1W1I - chains A and B of the 4 polymer chains in the assembly; structure by X-ray diffraction, 3.03 A resolution.

[Chain A (and B)]
Protein: Dipeptidyl peptidase IV
Organism: Homo sapiens
Notes: EC 3.4.14.5; fragment: extracellular domain 39 - 766; chain B of this document is another copy of the same molecule, construct and numbering; everything in this record applies to it too
Reference sequence: P27487 (DPP4_HUMAN); residues 39-766 here = UniProt positions 39-766
Sequence (728 residues; each row starts with the number of its first residue):
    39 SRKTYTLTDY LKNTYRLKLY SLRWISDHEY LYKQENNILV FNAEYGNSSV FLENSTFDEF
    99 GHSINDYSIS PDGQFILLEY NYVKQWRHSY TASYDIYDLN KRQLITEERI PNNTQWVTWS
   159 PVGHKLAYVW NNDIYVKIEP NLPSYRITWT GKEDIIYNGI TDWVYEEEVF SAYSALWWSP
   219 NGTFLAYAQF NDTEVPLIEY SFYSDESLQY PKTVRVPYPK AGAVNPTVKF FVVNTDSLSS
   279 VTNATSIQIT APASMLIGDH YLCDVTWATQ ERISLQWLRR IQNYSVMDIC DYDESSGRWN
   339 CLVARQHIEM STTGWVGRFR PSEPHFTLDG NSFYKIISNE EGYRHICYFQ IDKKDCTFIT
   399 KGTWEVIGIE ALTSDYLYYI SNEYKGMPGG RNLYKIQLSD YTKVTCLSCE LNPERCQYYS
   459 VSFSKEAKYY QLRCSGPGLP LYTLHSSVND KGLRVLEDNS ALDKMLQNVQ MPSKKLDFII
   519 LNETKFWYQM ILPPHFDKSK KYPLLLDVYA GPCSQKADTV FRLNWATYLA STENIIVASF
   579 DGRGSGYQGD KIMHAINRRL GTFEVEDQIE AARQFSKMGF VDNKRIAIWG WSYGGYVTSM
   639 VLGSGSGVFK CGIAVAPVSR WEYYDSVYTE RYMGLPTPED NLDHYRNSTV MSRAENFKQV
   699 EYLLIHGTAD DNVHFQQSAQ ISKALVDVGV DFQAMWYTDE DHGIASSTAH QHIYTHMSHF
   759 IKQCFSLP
Swiss-Prot annotation at these positions:
  - active site (Charge relay system): Ser630, Asp708, His740
  - glycosylation (N-linked (GlcNAc...) asparagine): Asn85, Asn92, Asn150, Asn219, Asn229, Asn281, Asn321, Asn520, Asn685
  - mutagenesis: Asn85 (N85A: Does not inhibit dipeptidyl peptidase activity, interaction with ADA and homodimer formation), Asn92 (N92A: Does not inhibit dipeptidyl peptidase activity, interaction with ADA and homodimer formation), Asn150 (N150A: Does not inhibit dipeptidyl peptidase activity, interaction with ADA and homodimer formation), Glu205 (E205K: Inhibits dipeptidyl peptidase activity), Glu206 (E206L: Inhibits dipeptidyl peptidase activity), Asn219 (N219A: Does not inhibit dipeptidyl peptidase activity, interaction with ADA and homodimer formation), Asn229 (N229A: Does not inhibit dipeptidyl peptidase activity, interaction with ADA and homodimer formation), Asn281 (N281A: Does not inhibit dipeptidyl peptidase activity, interaction with ADA and homodimer formation), Asn321 (N321A: Does not inhibit dipeptidyl peptidase activity, interaction with ADA and homodimer formation), Asn520 (N520A: Does not inhibit dipeptidyl peptidase activity, interaction with ADA and homodimer formation), Asn685 (N685A: Does not inhibit dipeptidyl peptidase activity, interaction with ADA and homodimer formation), His750 (H750A: Inhibits weakly homodimerization and dipeptidyl peptidase activity ...)
Disulfide bonds: Cys328-Cys339, Cys385-Cys394, Cys444-Cys447, Cys454-Cys472, Cys649-Cys762
Covalent attachments: glycan linked to Asn85, Asn229; N-acetylglucosamine (NAG) linked to Asn92, Asn150, Asn219, Asn281, Asn321, Asn520
Reported in the primary citation:
  - post-translational modification sites: Asn229

[How chain A and chain B interact]
Residue-residue contacts (110):
  Pro234(A) with Tyr248(B)
  Leu235(A) with Tyr248(B)
  Ile236(A) with Pro249(B)
  Glu237(A) with Ser239(B); Thr251(B), hydrogen bond; Arg253(B), salt bridge
  Tyr238(A) with Ser239(B)
  Ser239(A) with Glu237(B), hydrogen bond (side chain-backbone); Tyr238(B)
  Tyr241(A) with Phe713(B); Gln714(B); Ala717(B), hydrophobic; Gln718(B)
  Ser242(A) with Gln718(B); Lys721(B), hydrogen bond (backbone-side chain)
  Asp243(A) with Gln718(B)
  Glu244(A) with Arg658(B), salt bridge; Tyr661(B), hydrogen bond (backbone-side chain); Thr687(B); Met689(B); Gln718(B)
  Leu246(A) with Tyr661(B); Gln714(B)
  Gln247(A) with Lys258(B); Ala259(B); Glu660(B); Tyr661(B); Gln714(B), hydrogen bond (backbone-side chain)
  Tyr248(A) with Pro234(B); Leu235(B); Tyr256(B), hydrogen bond (side chain-backbone); Pro257(B); Lys258(B), hydrogen bond (side chain-backbone); Ala261(B)
  Pro249(A) with Ile236(B); Gln714(B)
  Thr251(A) with Glu237(B), hydrogen bond
  Arg253(A) with Glu237(B), salt bridge; Arg253(B)
  Tyr256(A) with Tyr248(B), hydrogen bond (backbone-side chain)
  Pro257(A) with Tyr248(B)
  Lys258(A) with Gln247(B); Tyr248(B), hydrogen bond (backbone-side chain)
  Ala259(A) with Gln247(B)
  Ala261(A) with Tyr248(B)
  Arg658(A) with Glu244(B), salt bridge
  Glu660(A) with Gln247(B)
  Tyr661(A) with Glu244(B), hydrogen bond (side chain-backbone); Leu246(B); Gln247(B)
  Thr687(A) with Glu244(B)
  Met689(A) with Glu244(B)
  Leu702(A) with Trp734(B), hydrophobic
  Phe713(A) with Tyr241(B); Trp734(B)
  Gln714(A) with Tyr241(B); Leu246(B); Gln247(B), hydrogen bond (side chain-backbone); Pro249(B)
  Ala717(A) with Tyr241(B), hydrophobic; Thr736(B), hydrogen bond (backbone-side chain)
  Gln718(A) with Tyr241(B); Ser242(B); Asp243(B); Glu244(B)
  Ser720(A) with Trp734(B), hydrogen bond; Thr736(B), hydrogen bond
  Lys721(A) with Ser242(B), hydrogen bond (side chain-backbone); Thr736(B)
  Val724(A) with Tyr735(B), hydrophobic; Thr746(B); Ala747(B), hydrophobic; His750(B)
  Asp725(A) with Thr746(B), hydrogen bond
  Val728(A) with His750(B), hydrogen bond (backbone-side chain)
  Asp729(A) with His750(B); His754(B), salt bridge; His757(B)
  Phe730(A) with Met733(B), hydrophobic; His750(B); His754(B)
  Gln731(A) with Gln731(B)
  Ala732(A) with Ala732(B); Met733(B), hydrophobic; Trp734(B), hydrophobic
  Met733(A) with Phe730(B), hydrophobic; Ala732(B), hydrophobic; Trp734(B)
  Trp734(A) with Leu702(B), hydrophobic; Phe713(B); Ala717(B); Ser720(B), hydrogen bond; Ala732(B), hydrophobic; Met733(B); Trp734(B), hydrophobic
  Tyr735(A) with Val724(B), hydrophobic
  Thr736(A) with Ala717(B), hydrogen bond (side chain-backbone); Ser720(B), hydrogen bond; Lys721(B)
  Thr746(A) with Val724(B); Asp725(B), hydrogen bond
  Ala747(A) with Val724(B), hydrophobic
  His750(A) with Val724(B); Val728(B), hydrogen bond (side chain-backbone); Asp729(B); Phe730(B)
  His754(A) with Asp729(B), salt bridge; Phe730(B), hydrogen bond (side chain-backbone); Gln731(B)
  His757(A) with Asp729(B)
Interface residues without a listed pair, chain A (52 interface residues in all): Ser245, Ser716, Asp737
Interface residues without a listed pair, chain B (52 interface residues in all): Ser245, Ser716, Asp737

[Overview]
Chain A and chain B each contribute 52 residues to their interface, with 24 hydrogen bonds and 6 salt bridges.
Among the polar pairs are Glu237(A)-Arg253(B), Glu244(A)-Arg658(B) and Asp729(A)-His754(B). Covalently linked
N-acetylglucosamine: at Asn92(A), Asn150(A), Asn219(A), Asn281(A), Asn321(A) and Asn520(A). From the paper: a
modification site at Asn229(A).
Chain A and chain B are both Dipeptidyl peptidase IV (Homo sapiens); the structure, Crystal structure of
dipeptidyl peptidase IV (DPPIV or CD26) in complex with adenosine deaminase, was determined by X-ray
diffraction.
